1OF2 - chains A and B of the 3 polymer chains in the assembly; structure by X-ray diffraction, 2.20 A resolution.

[Chain A]
Name: Human lymphocyte antigen HLA-B27
From: Homo sapiens
Notes: fragment: extracelluar domain, residues 25-300
UniProtKB: Q29846 (Q29846); residues 1-276 here correspond to UniProt positions 25-300 (UniProt number = residue number + 24)
Amino-acid sequence (276 residues; numbered 1 to 276; the number before each row is that of its first residue):
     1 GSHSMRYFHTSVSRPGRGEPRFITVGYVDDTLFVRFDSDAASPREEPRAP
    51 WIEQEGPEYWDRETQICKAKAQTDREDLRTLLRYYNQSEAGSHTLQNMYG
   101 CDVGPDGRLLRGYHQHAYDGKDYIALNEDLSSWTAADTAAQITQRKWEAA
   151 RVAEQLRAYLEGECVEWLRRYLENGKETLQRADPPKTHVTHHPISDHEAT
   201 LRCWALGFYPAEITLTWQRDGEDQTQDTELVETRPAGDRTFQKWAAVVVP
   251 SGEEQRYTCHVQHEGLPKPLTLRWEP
Disulfides: C101-C164, C203-C259
Bound ions: Mn2+: H197 (shared with 1 residue of chain C)
From the paper describing this entry:
  - specificity-determining residues: H116 (proposed by the authors, not directly observed)
  - Mn2+ coordination: H197

[Chain B]
Name: Beta-2-microglobulin
From: Homo sapiens
UniProtKB: P01884 (B2MG_HUMAN); residues 1-99 here correspond to UniProt positions 21-119 (UniProt number = residue number + 20)
Amino-acid sequence (100 residues; row label = number of the first residue in the row; numbering starts at 0):
     0 MIQRTPKIQVYSRHPAENGKSNFLNCYVSGFHPSDIEVDLLKNGERIEKV
    50 EHSDLSFSKDWSFYLLYYTEFTPTEKDEYACRVNHVTLSQPKIVKWDRDM
Disulfides: C25-C80

[Chain A / chain B interface]
Residue-residue contacts (51):
  F8(A) with S55(B); F56(B), hydrophobic
  H9(A) with F56(B)
  T10(A) with F56(B); F62(B)
  V12(A) with S33(B)
  I23(A) with L54(B)
  V25(A) with D53(B); S55(B)
  Y27(A) with S55(B); Y63(B), hydrogen bond
  R35(A) with D53(B), salt bridge
  T94(A) with H31(B); F62(B)
  Q96(A) with H31(B), hydrogen bond; F56(B); W60(B), hydrogen bond (side chain-backbone); F62(B)
  N97(A) with F56(B)
  Q115(A) with W60(B)
  H116(A) with W60(B)
  A117(A) with W60(B)
  D119(A) with M0(B); H31(B), hydrogen bond (backbone-side chain)
  G120(A) with R3(B), hydrogen bond (backbone-side chain); H31(B), hydrogen bond (backbone-side chain)
  D122(A) with W60(B), hydrogen bond
  H192(A) with D98(B)
  R202(A) with D98(B), hydrogen bond (side chain-backbone)
  W204(A) with D98(B); M99(B)
  V231(A) with Q8(B)
  E232(A) with K6(B), salt bridge; Q8(B), hydrogen bond (backbone-side chain); Y26(B); S28(B), hydrogen bond
  T233(A) with Y26(B)
  R234(A) with Q8(B), hydrogen bond; Y10(B); M99(B), hydrogen bond (side chain-backbone)
  P235(A) with Y10(B), hydrogen bond (backbone-side chain); N24(B); Y26(B); L65(B), hydrophobic
  A236(A) with R12(B), hydrogen bond (backbone-side chain); N24(B), hydrogen bond (backbone-side chain)
  G237(A) with R12(B), hydrogen bond (backbone-side chain)
  Q242(A) with Y10(B); S11(B), hydrogen bond (side chain-backbone); R12(B), hydrogen bond (side chain-backbone)
  W244(A) with M99(B), hydrogen bond (side chain-backbone)
Other interface residues (no listed pair), chain A (33 interface residues in all): S92, H93, M98, D238
Other interface residues (no listed pair), chain B (25 interface residues in all): H13, D34, D59

[Overview]
Chain A and chain B form an interface of 33 and 25 residues respectively, with 19 hydrogen bonds and 2 salt
bridges. Polar contacts include R35(A)-D53(B), E232(A)-K6(B) and Y27(A)-Y63(B). From the paper: Mn2+
coordination by H197(A); the specificity determinant H116(A).
Chain A is Human lymphocyte antigen HLA-B27 and chain B is Beta-2-microglobulin, both from Homo sapiens; the
structure, Crystal structure of HLA-B*2709 complexed with the vasoactive intestinal peptide type 1 receptor
(VIPR) peptide (residues ..., was determined by X-ray diffraction, deposited together with 1OGT.
